PDB entry 4YA2 | X-ray diffraction, 2.70 A resolution | chains A and B of the 34 polymer chains in the assembly

[Chain A]
Molecule: Proteasome subunit alpha type-2
Source organism: Saccharomyces cerevisiae S288c
Notes: EC 3.4.25.1
Reference sequence: P23639 (PSA2_YEAST); numbering as in UniProt (aligned over 1-250)
Sequence (250 residues; each row starts with the number of its first residue):
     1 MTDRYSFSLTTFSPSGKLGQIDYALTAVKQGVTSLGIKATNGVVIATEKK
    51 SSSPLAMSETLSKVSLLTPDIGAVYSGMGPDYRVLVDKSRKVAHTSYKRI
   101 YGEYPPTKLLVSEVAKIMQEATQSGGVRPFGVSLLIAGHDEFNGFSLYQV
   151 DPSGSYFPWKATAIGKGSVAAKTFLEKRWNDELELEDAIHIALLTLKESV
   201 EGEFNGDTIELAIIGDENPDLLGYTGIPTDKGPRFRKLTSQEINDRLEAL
UniProt features mapped onto this chain:
  - cross-link: Lys108 (Glycyl lysine isopeptide (Lys-Gly) (interchain with G-Cter in ubiquitin))

[Chain B]
Molecule: Proteasome subunit alpha type-3
Source organism: Saccharomyces cerevisiae S288c
Notes: EC 3.4.25.1
Reference sequence: P23638 (PSA3_YEAST); residues 0-257 here correspond to UniProt positions 1-258 (UniProt number = residue number + 1)
Sequence (258 residues; row label = number of the first residue in the row; numbering starts at 0):
     0 MGSRRYDSRTTIFSPEGRLYQVEYALESISHAGTAIGIMASDGIVLAAER
    50 KVTSTLLEQDTSTEKLYKLNDKIAVAVAGLTADAEILINTARIHAQNYLK
   100 TYNEDIPVEILVRRLSDIKQGYTQHGGLRPFGVSFIYAGYDDRYGYQLYT
   150 SNPSGNYTGWKAISVGANTSAAQTLLQMDYKDDMKVDDAIELALKTLSKT
   200 TDSSALTYDRLEFATIRKGANDGEVYQKIFKPQEIKDILVKTGITKKDED
   250 EEADEDMK
Not modelled in the structure: 0, 245-257
UniProt features mapped onto this chain:
  - cross-link (Glycyl lysine isopeptide (Lys-Gly)): Lys99 (interchain with G-Cter in ubiquitin), Lys198 (interchain with G-Cter in ubiquitin), Lys230 (interchain with G-Cter in ubiquitin)

[Chain A / chain B interface]
Pairs across the interface (62; chain A residue first):
  Arg4(A) with Ser2(B), hydrogen bond (backbone-side chain)
  Tyr5(A) with Ser2(B); Tyr5(B)
  Ser6(A) with Gly125(B); Leu127(B)
  Phe7(A) with Ser2(B); Tyr5(B); Asp6(B); Gly126(B)
  Ser8(A) with Gly126(B), hydrogen bond (backbone-backbone); Leu127(B); Arg128(B), hydrogen bond (side chain-backbone)
  Thr10(A) with Arg128(B)
  Thr11(A) with Ser7(B); Thr9(B); Gln20(B)
  Phe12(A) with Gln20(B); Tyr23(B); Ala24(B), hydrophobic; Leu79(B), hydrophobic; Arg128(B); Pro129(B); Gly131(B)
  Ser13(A) with Tyr23(B)
  Pro14(A) with Tyr23(B), hydrophobic; Glu26(B)
  Ser15(A) with Glu26(B)
  Gly16(A) with Tyr23(B); Ser27(B), hydrogen bond (backbone-side chain)
  Leu18(A) with Arg128(B)
  Lys38(A) with Glu57(B), salt bridge
  Ser112(A) with Glu84(B)
  Lys116(A) with Ile85(B)
  Gln119(A) with Ala81(B); Asp82(B), hydrogen bond; Ile85(B); Arg128(B)
  Thr122(A) with Arg128(B), hydrogen bond (backbone-side chain)
  Gln123(A) with Tyr121(B); Leu127(B); Arg128(B), hydrogen bond (side chain-backbone); Phe130(B)
  Gly125(A) with Leu127(B)
  Ser153(A) with Ala81(B)
  Gly154(A) with Ala81(B)
  Ser155(A) with Ala81(B)
  Tyr156(A) with Glu84(B), hydrogen bond
  Phe157(A) with Leu56(B), hydrophobic
  Pro158(A) with Leu56(B); Glu57(B), hydrogen bond (backbone-backbone); Thr60(B); Ser61(B)
  Trp159(A) with Leu55(B); Leu56(B)
  Lys160(A) with Leu55(B), hydrogen bond (backbone-backbone); Leu56(B); Glu57(B)
  Ala161(A) with Leu55(B)
  Lys172(A) with Leu55(B)
  Leu175(A) with Leu55(B), hydrophobic
  Glu176(A) with Thr54(B); Leu55(B)
Other interface residues (no listed pair), chain A (36 interface residues in all): Leu9, Ser124, Tyr148, Trp179
Other interface residues (no listed pair), chain B (32 interface residues in all): His30, Ser53, Thr80

[Summary]
36 residues of chain A and 32 residues of chain B are in contact, with 10 hydrogen bonds and 1 salt bridge.
Among the polar pairs are Lys38(A)-Glu57(B), Arg4(A)-Ser2(B) and Ser8(A)-Arg128(B).
Here chain A is Proteasome subunit alpha type-2 and chain B is Proteasome subunit alpha type-3, both from
Saccharomyces cerevisiae S288c. Entry 4YA2 (Yeast 20S proteasome beta2-H116N mutant in complex with Ac-LAE-ep)
was determined by X-ray diffraction together with 4Y69, 4Y6A, 4Y6V, 4Y6Z, 4Y70, 4Y74 and 34 further entries
from the same study.
